PDB entry 5JMN | X-ray diffraction, 2.50 A resolution | chains A and B of the 5 polymer chains in the assembly

== Chain A (and B) ==
Molecule: Multidrug efflux pump subunit AcrB
Organism: Escherichia coli (strain K12)
Notes: chain B of this document is another copy of the same molecule, construct and numbering; everything in this record applies to it too
UniProtKB: P31224 (ACRB_ECOLI); residues 1-1049 here = UniProt positions 1-1049
Chain sequence (1057 residues; row label = number of the first residue in the row):
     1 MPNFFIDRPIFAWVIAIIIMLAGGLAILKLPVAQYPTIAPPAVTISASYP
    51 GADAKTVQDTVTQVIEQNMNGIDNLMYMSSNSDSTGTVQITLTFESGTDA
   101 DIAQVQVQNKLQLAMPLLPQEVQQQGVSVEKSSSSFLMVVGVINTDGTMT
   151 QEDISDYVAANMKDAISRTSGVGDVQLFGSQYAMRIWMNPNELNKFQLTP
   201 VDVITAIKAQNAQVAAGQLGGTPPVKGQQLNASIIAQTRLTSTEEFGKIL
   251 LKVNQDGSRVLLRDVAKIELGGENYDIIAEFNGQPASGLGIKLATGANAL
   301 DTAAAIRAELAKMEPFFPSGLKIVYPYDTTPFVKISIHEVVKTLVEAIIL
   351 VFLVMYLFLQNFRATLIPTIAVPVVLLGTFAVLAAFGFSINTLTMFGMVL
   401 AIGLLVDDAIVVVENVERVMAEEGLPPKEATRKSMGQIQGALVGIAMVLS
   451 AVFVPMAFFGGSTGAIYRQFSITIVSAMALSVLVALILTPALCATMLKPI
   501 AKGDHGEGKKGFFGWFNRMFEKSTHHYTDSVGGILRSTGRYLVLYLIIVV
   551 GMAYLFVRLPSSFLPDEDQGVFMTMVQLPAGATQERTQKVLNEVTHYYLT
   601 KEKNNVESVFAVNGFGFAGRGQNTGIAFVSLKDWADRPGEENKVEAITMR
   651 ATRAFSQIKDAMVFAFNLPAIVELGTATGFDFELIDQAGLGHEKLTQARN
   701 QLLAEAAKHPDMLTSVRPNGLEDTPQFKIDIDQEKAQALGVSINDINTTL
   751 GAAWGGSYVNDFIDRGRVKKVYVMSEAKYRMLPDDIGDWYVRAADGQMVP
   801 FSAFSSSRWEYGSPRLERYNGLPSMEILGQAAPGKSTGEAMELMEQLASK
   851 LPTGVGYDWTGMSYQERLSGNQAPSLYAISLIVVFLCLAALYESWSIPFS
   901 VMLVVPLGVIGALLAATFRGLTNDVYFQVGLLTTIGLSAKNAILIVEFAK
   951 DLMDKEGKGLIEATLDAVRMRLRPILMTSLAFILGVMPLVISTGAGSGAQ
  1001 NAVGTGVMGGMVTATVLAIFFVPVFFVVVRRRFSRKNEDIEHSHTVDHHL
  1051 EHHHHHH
Disordered / not traced: 1035-1057
Differences from the reference sequence: expression tag (1050-1057)
Small-molecule neighbours:
  - ETE (2-{2-[2-2-(methoxy-ethoxy)-ethoxy]-ethoxy}-ethanol), molecule 1: A384, A385, F386, G387
  - ETE, molecule 2: G957, G959, L960, I961, R1031
  - fusidic acid (FUA): G24, I27, L28, K334, I337, H338, V341, K342
Curated features (UniProtKB/Swiss-Prot):
  - mutagenesis: H526 (H526Y: Partially restores chloramphenicol resistance to an AcrZ G30R mutant)
From the paper describing this entry:
  - binding site for fusidic acid: I27, K334, I337, H338, V341
  - binding site for dodecyl-beta-D-maltoside: L28, N298, D301, K334
  - mutagenesis - I337A, H338A, H338R, V341A, D407N: unchanged expression
  - mutagenesis - D407N: decreased growth
  - mutagenesis - H338A, H338R, V341A: unchanged growth in response to fusidic acid
  - mutagenesis - I337A: decreased growth in response to all four beta-lactam substrates
  - mutagenesis - I337A: unchanged growth in response to erythromycin
  - mutagenesis - V341A: decreased growth in response to chloramphenicol
  - mutagenesis - I337A: unchanged growth in response to other tested substrates
  - mutagenesis - V341A: decreased growth in response to oxacillin, cloxacillin, or piperacillin

== How chain A and chain B interact ==
Contacting residue pairs (138; chain A residue first):
  R8(A) with E893(B)
  P9(A) with E893(B)
  I10(A) with A889(B); E893(B), hydrogen bond (backbone-side chain); S894(B); W895(B)
  F11(A) with A890(B); E893(B), hydrogen bond (backbone-side chain)
  W13(A) with W895(B), hydrophobic
  V14(A) with L886(B)
  I17(A) with L886(B), hydrophobic
  L21(A) with I882(B), hydrophobic
  D101(A) with D73(B); I102(B); Q106(B), hydrogen bond
  Q104(A) with K110(B)
  V105(A) with V105(B), hydrophobic; N109(B)
  Q108(A) with N109(B), hydrogen bond (side chain-backbone); L113(B)
  Q112(A) with Q112(B)
  Q123(A) with P116(B)
  Q124(A) with L117(B)
  V127(A) with L113(B)
  V129(A) with K110(B), hydrogen bond (backbone-side chain)
  K131(A) with D73(B), salt bridge; Q106(B)
  D164(A) with Q67(B); N70(B)
  S167(A) with N70(B); G71(B), hydrogen bond (backbone-backbone)
  R168(A) with M69(B); N70(B); M78(B); N820(B), hydrogen bond (side chain-backbone)
  S170(A) with D73(B); N74(B), hydrogen bond (side chain-backbone)
  A209(A) with I743(B)
  Q210(A) with Q733(B); Q737(B)
  Q213(A) with Y49(B); T56(B), hydrogen bond; T60(B)
  V214(A) with T56(B); N747(B)
  A215(A) with Y49(B), hydrophobic; G51(B); A52(B), hydrophobic; G751(B)
  A216(A) with G51(B), hydrogen bond (backbone-backbone); L750(B), hydrophobic; W754(B)
  G217(A) with G51(B), hydrogen bond (backbone-backbone); W754(B); G755(B)
  Q218(A) with S84(B), hydrogen bond (side chain-backbone); Q622(B); W754(B); R780(B)
  L219(A) with F727(B), hydrophobic; W754(B), hydrophobic; M781(B); L782(B); P783(B); W809(B), hydrophobic
  G220(A) with Q622(B), hydrogen bond (backbone-side chain); R780(B); M781(B), hydrogen bond (backbone-backbone)
  G221(A) with Q622(B); R780(B), hydrogen bond (backbone-side chain); M781(B)
  T222(A) with Y275(B); D276(B), hydrogen bond; Q584(B); Q622(B); M774(B); R780(B)
  P223(A) with W187(B), hydrophobic; Y275(B); A777(B); R780(B), hydrogen bond (backbone-side chain)
  P224(A) with Q584(B); A777(B); M781(B), hydrophobic
  V225(A) with A777(B); K778(B); M781(B)
  K226(A) with E585(B)
  G227(A) with E585(B), hydrogen bond (backbone-side chain)
  Q228(A) with T583(B), hydrogen bond (backbone-side chain); E585(B); M781(B), hydrogen bond (side chain-backbone)
  Q229(A) with G581(B); T583(B); R586(B), hydrogen bond
  L230(A) with T583(B); L782(B), hydrophobic; W809(B), hydrophobic
  N231(A) with G581(B); Q622(B), hydrogen bond
  A232(A) with P725(B)
  S233(A) with S84(B), hydrogen bond; Q726(B); F727(B), hydrogen bond (backbone-backbone)
  I234(A) with F727(B); I729(B), hydrophobic; W754(B), hydrophobic
  I235(A) with D53(B); Q726(B); F727(B), hydrogen bond (backbone-backbone); K728(B); I729(B), hydrogen bond (backbone-backbone)
  A236(A) with K728(B), hydrogen bond (backbone-side chain); I729(B); L750(B), hydrophobic
  Q237(A) with Q733(B); I743(B); N747(B), hydrogen bond
  T238(A) with K728(B)
  L250(A) with E734(B); Q737(B), hydrogen bond (backbone-side chain)
  L251(A) with Q737(B)
  K252(A) with Q737(B)
  V253(A) with Q737(B)
  R259(A) with E734(B), salt bridge
  K312(A) with D858(B), salt bridge
  F316(A) with Q687(B); G854(B); V855(B); G856(B)
  I763(A) with D59(B)
  R765(A) with G689(B)
  G766(A) with Q63(B), hydrogen bond (backbone-side chain)
  R767(A) with Q63(B); Q67(B)
  V768(A) with D59(B); Q63(B), hydrogen bond (backbone-side chain); Q67(B), hydrogen bond (backbone-side chain)
Also at the interface, not in a pair above, chain A (71 interface residues in all): D7, I18, I102, L111, M115, S128, N161, V172, G257
Also at the interface, not in a pair above, chain B (81 interface residues in all): P50, K55, V64, E66, I72, L75, A582, I786, E810, G821, I879

== In short ==
The interface between chain A and chain B involves 71 residues on one side and 81 on the other, with 32
hydrogen bonds and 3 salt bridges. Polar contacts include K131(A)-D73(B), R259(A)-E734(B) and K312(A)-D858(B).
From the paper: a binding site for fusidic acid at I27(A), K334(A) and I337(A) among others; D407N of chain A
reduces growth; 5 substitutions were tested in all.
Both chains are Multidrug efflux pump subunit AcrB (Escherichia coli (strain K12)). Entry 5JMN (Fusidic acid
bound AcrB) was determined by X-ray diffraction.
